PDB entry 9GMK | electron microscopy, 3.50 A resolution | chains A and M of the 11 polymer chains in the assembly

# Chain A
Name: Histone H3.2
From: Homo sapiens
Reference sequence: Q71DI3 (H32_HUMAN); residues 0-135 here correspond to UniProt positions 1-136 (UniProt number = residue number + 1)
Amino-acid sequence (136 residues; each row starts with the number of its first residue; numbering starts at 0):
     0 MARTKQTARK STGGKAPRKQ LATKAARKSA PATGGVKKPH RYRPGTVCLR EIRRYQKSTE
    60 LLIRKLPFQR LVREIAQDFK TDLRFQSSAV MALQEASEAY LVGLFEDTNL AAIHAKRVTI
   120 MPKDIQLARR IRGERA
Not modelled in the structure: 0-39, 135
Construct notes: conflict Cys47 (Ala48 in Q71DI3), Ala110 (Cys111 in Q71DI3)
Swiss-Prot annotation at these positions:
  - modified residue: Arg2 (Asymmetric dimethylarginine), Thr3 (Phosphothreonine), Lys4 (Allysine), Gln5 (5-glutamyl dopamine), Thr6 (Phosphothreonine), Arg8 (Citrulline), Lys9 (N6,N6,N6-trimethyllysine), Ser10 (ADP-ribosylserine), Thr11 (Phosphothreonine), Lys14 (N6-(2-hydroxyisobutyryl)lysine), Arg17 (Asymmetric dimethylarginine), Lys18 (N6-(2-hydroxyisobutyryl)lysine), Lys23 (N6-(2-hydroxyisobutyryl)lysine), Arg26 (Citrulline), Lys27 (N6,N6,N6-trimethyllysine), Ser28 (ADP-ribosylserine), Lys36 (N6,N6,N6-trimethyllysine), Lys37 (N6-methyllysine), Tyr41 (Phosphotyrosine), Lys56 (N6,N6,N6-trimethyllysine) and 8 more in UniProt
  - lipidation: Lys18 (N6-decanoyllysine)

# Chain M
Molecule: 148-nt DNA strand
Sequence (148 nucleotides; numbered 26 to 173; the number before each row is that of its first residue):
    26 AAAAAAAAAA TTGTATATAT CTGACACGTG CCTGGAGACT AGGGAGTAAT CCCCTTGGCG
    86 GTTAAAACGC GGGGGACAGC GCGTACGTGC GTTTAAGCGG TGCTAGAGCT GTCTACGACC
   146 AATTGAGCGG CCTCGGCACC GGGATTCT

# Interface between chain A and chain M
Contacting residue pairs - 20 pairs, chain A then chain M:
  Arg40(A) - DG112(M)  base contact
  Arg40(A) - DT113(M)  hydrogen bond to the sugar
  Arg40(A) - DG114(M)  hydrogen bond to the sugar
  Tyr41(A) - DT37(M)  phosphate contact
  Tyr41(A) - DG38(M)  phosphate contact
  Tyr41(A) - DG114(M)  phosphate contact
  Arg42(A) - DT113(M)  phosphate contact
  Pro43(A) - DT113(M)  phosphate contact
  Gly44(A) - DT113(M)  hydrogen bond to the phosphate
  Val46(A) - DT113(M)  phosphate contact
  Arg49(A) - DG38(M)  salt bridge to the phosphate
  Arg52(A) - DG38(M)  hydrogen bond to the phosphate
  Arg52(A) - DT39(M)  salt bridge to the phosphate
  Arg63(A) - DA121(M)  phosphate contact
  Arg63(A) - DG122(M)  salt bridge to the phosphate
  Lys64(A) - DG122(M)  salt bridge to the phosphate
  Leu65(A) - DA121(M)  phosphate contact
  Leu65(A) - DG122(M)  phosphate contact
  Pro66(A) - DA121(M)  phosphate contact
  Arg69(A) - DA121(M)  salt bridge to the phosphate
Also at the interface, not in a pair above, chain A (14 interface residues in all): Cys47

# Summary
14 residues of chain A and 8 residues of chain M are in contact, with 4 hydrogen bonds and 5 salt bridges.
Polar contacts include Arg40(A)-DT113(M), Arg40(A)-DG114(M) and Gly44(A)-DT113(M).
Here chain A is Histone H3.2 (Homo sapiens) and chain M is a 148-nt DNA strand. Entry 9GMK (SIRT7:H3K18DTU
nucleosome complex) was determined by electron microscopy, deposited together with 9GMR.
